1ZJM - chains T and A of the 4 polymer chains in the assembly; structure by X-ray diffraction, 2.10 A resolution.

# Chain T
Molecule: 16-nt DNA strand
Sequence (16 nucleotides; numbered 1 to 16; the number before each row is that of its first residue):
     1 CCGACCACGC ATCAGC

# Chain A
Name: DNA polymerase beta
Organism: Homo sapiens
Notes: EC 2.7.7.7, 4.2.99.-
UniProtKB: P06746 (DPOB_HUMAN); residues 1-335 here correspond to UniProt positions 0-334 (UniProt number = residue number - 1)
Sequence (335 residues; each row starts with the number of its first residue):
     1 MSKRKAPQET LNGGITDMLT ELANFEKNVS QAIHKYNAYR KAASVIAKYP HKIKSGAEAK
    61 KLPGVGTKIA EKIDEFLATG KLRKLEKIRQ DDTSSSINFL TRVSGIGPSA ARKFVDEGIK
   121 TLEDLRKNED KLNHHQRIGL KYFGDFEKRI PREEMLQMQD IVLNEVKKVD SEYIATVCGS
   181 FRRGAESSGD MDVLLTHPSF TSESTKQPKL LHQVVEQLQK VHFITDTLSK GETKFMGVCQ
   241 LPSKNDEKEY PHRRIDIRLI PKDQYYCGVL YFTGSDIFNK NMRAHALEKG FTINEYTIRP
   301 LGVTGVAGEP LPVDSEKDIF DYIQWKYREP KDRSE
Disordered / not traced: 1-9, 206-208
Ion coordination: Na+ site 1: Lys60, Leu62, Val65 (shared with 1 residue of chain D); Na+ site 2: Thr101, Val103, Ile106 (shared with 1 residue of chain P)
Swiss-Prot annotation at these positions:
  - binding site (K(+)): Lys61
  - binding site (Na(+)): Lys61
What the authors report for this chain:
  - binding site for the 10-nt DNA strand: Arg258
  - conformationally variable residues (side-chain flip): Arg258

# Interface between chain T and chain A
Contacting residue pairs (16):
  DC5(T) - His34(A)  stacking on the base
  DC6(T) - His34(A)  hydrogen bond to the base
  DA7(T) - Arg258(A)  base contact
  DA7(T) - Tyr271(A)  sugar contact
  DA7(T) - Phe272(A)  base contact
  DC8(T) - Tyr296(A)  sugar contact
  DG9(T) - Thr233(A)  hydrogen bond to the phosphate
  DG9(T) - Lys234(A)  hydrogen bond to the base
  DC10(T) - Ser229(A)  phosphate contact
  DC10(T) - Lys230(A)  hydrogen bond to the phosphate
  DC10(T) - Gly231(A)  phosphate contact
  DC10(T) - Glu232(A)  hydrogen bond to the phosphate
  DC10(T) - Thr233(A)  hydrogen bond to the phosphate
  DC10(T) - Lys234(A)  hydrogen bond to the phosphate
  DA11(T) - Ser229(A)  sugar contact
  DA11(T) - Lys230(A)  hydrogen bond to the phosphate
Also at the interface, not in a pair above, chain T (8 interface residues in all): DT12
Also at the interface, not in a pair above, chain A (15 interface residues in all): Asn133, His134, Leu228, Glu295

# Overview
8 residues of chain T face 15 of chain A across their interface, with 8 hydrogen bonds and 1 aromatic stacking
contact. Polar contacts include DC6(T)-His34(A), DG9(T)-Lys234(A) and DG9(T)-Thr233(A). From the paper: a
binding site for the 10-nt DNA strand at Arg258(A); conformational variability at Arg258(A).
Chain T is a 16-nt DNA strand and chain A is DNA polymerase beta (Homo sapiens); the structure, Human DNA
Polymerase beta complexed with DNA containing an A-A mismatched primer terminus, was determined by X-ray
diffraction (same publication as 1ZJN).
